PDB entry 2R6Y | X-ray diffraction, 2.00 A resolution | chains A and B

[Chain A (and B)]
Molecule: Estrogen receptor
Source organism: Homo sapiens
Notes: fragment: ligand binding domain; chain B of this document is another copy of the same molecule, construct and numbering; everything in this record applies to it too
UniProt: P03372 (ESR1_HUMAN); residue numbers follow UniProt; this construct covers 304-551
Chain sequence (248 residues; numbered 304 to 551; the number before each row is that of its first residue):
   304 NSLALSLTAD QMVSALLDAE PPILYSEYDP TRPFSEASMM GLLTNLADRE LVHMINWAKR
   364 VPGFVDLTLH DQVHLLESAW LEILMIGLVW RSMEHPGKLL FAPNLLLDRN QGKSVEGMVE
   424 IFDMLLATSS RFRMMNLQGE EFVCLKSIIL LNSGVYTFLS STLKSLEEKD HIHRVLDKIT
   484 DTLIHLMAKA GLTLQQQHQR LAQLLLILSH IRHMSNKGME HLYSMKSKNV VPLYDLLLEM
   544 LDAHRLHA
Unresolved in the structure: 304-305, 334-340, 529-533, 550-551 (chain B: 304-305, 330-340, 462-463, 529-534, 546-551)
Construct notes: engineered mutation Ser-381 (Cys in P03372), Ser-417 (Cys in P03372), Ser-530 (Cys in P03372)
Residues lining bound ligands: SERM (LLC; [6-hydroxy-2-(4-hydroxyphenyl)-1-benzothien-3-yl][4-(2-pyrrolidin-1-ylethoxy)phenyl]methanone): Met-343, Leu-346, Thr-347, Leu-349, Ala-350, Asp-351, Glu-353, Leu-354, Trp-383, Leu-384, Leu-387, Met-388, Leu-391, Arg-394, Phe-404, Gly-420, Met-421, Ile-424, Leu-428, Gly-521, His-524, Leu-525, Leu-536
Reported in the primary citation:
  - binding site for SERM: Asp-351 (proposed by the authors, not directly observed)

[How chain A and chain B interact]
Pairs across the interface - 59 pairs, chain A then chain B:
  Ala-430(A) with Tyr-459(B)
  Arg-434(A) with Tyr-459(B); His-476(B), hydrogen bond
  Ile-451(A) with Leu-509(B), hydrophobic
  Asn-455(A) with Leu-509(B); His-513(B), hydrogen bond (backbone-side chain)
  Ser-456(A) with His-513(B)
  Val-458(A) with His-513(B)
  Tyr-459(A) with Ala-430(B); Arg-434(B), hydrogen bond; Ile-510(B); His-513(B)
  His-476(A) with Arg-434(B); Gln-506(B), hydrogen bond (backbone-side chain)
  Asp-480(A) with Gln-502(B); Gln-506(B), hydrogen bond
  Thr-483(A) with His-501(B); Gln-502(B); Ala-505(B)
  Asp-484(A) with Gln-498(B), hydrogen bond; His-501(B), salt bridge; Gln-502(B)
  Ile-487(A) with His-501(B)
  Leu-497(A) with Leu-497(B), hydrophobic
  Gln-498(A) with Asp-484(B), hydrogen bond
  His-501(A) with Thr-483(B); Asp-484(B), salt bridge; Ile-487(B); Leu-504(B)
  Gln-502(A) with Asp-480(B); Asp-484(B)
  Leu-504(A) with His-501(B)
  Ala-505(A) with Thr-483(B); Leu-508(B), hydrophobic
  Gln-506(A) with His-476(B), hydrogen bond; Asp-480(B)
  Leu-508(A) with Ala-505(B), hydrophobic
  Leu-509(A) with Ile-451(B), hydrophobic; Asn-455(B); Leu-511(B), hydrophobic
  Ile-510(A) with Tyr-459(B)
  Leu-511(A) with Leu-509(B), hydrophobic; Ser-512(B)
  Ser-512(A) with Asn-455(B); Ser-512(B), hydrogen bond (backbone-side chain); Arg-515(B), hydrogen bond
  His-513(A) with Asn-455(B), hydrogen bond (side chain-backbone); Ser-456(B); Tyr-459(B); Thr-460(B); Arg-515(B), hydrogen bond
  Arg-515(A) with Ser-512(B); His-513(B), hydrogen bond; His-516(B)
  His-516(A) with Arg-515(B); Asn-519(B), hydrogen bond
  Asn-519(A) with His-516(B), hydrogen bond; Asn-519(B)
  Glu-523(A) with Glu-523(B)
Interface residues without a listed pair, chain A (32 interface residues in all): Met-427, Thr-460, Leu-479
Interface residues without a listed pair, chain B (31 interface residues in all): Met-427, Val-458

[Overview]
Chain A and chain B form an interface of 32 and 31 residues respectively; the contacts include 15 hydrogen
bonds and 2 salt bridges. Polar contacts include Asp-484(A)/His-501(B), Arg-434(A)/His-476(B) and
Asn-455(A)/His-513(B). Ligands of chain A: SERM. The paper reports a binding site for SERM at Asp-351(A).
Chain A and chain B are both Estrogen receptor (Homo sapiens); the structure, Estrogen receptor alpha
ligand-binding domain in complex with a SERM, was determined by X-ray diffraction (same publication as 2R6W).
